Entry 3PF4 (X-ray diffraction, 1.38 A resolution); this record covers chain A.

== Chain A ==
Name: Cold shock protein cspB
Source organism: Bacillus subtilis
UniProt: P32081 (CSPB_BACSU); numbering as in UniProt (aligned over 1-67)
Chain sequence (67 residues; numbered 1 to 67; the number before each row is that of its first residue):
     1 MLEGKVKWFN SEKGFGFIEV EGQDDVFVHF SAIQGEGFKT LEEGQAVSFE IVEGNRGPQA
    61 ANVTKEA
Unresolved in the structure: 67
Ion coordination: Na+: Gly35, Gly37
Reported in the primary citation:
  - binding site for hexaribonucleotide (rGUCUUUA): Lys7, Trp8, Asn10, Phe17, Asp25, Phe27, His29, Phe38, Pro58, Gln59

== Summary ==
The Na+ site is built by Gly35 and Gly37. From the paper: a binding site for hexaribonucleotide (rGUCUUUA) at
Lys7, Trp8 and Asn10 among others.
Chain A is Cold shock protein cspB (Bacillus subtilis); the structure, Crystal structure of Bs-CspB in complex
with r(GUCUUUA), was determined by X-ray diffraction.
